Entry 4CRL (X-ray diffraction, 2.40 A resolution); this record covers chains A and B.

== Chain A ==
Molecule: Cyclin-dependent kinase 8
Organism: Homo sapiens
Notes: EC 2.7.11.22; fragment: kinase domain, residues 1-403
Reference sequence: P49336 (CDK8_HUMAN); residue numbers follow UniProt; this construct covers 1-403
Amino-acid sequence (406 residues; each row starts with the number of its first residue; numbers below 1 keep their minus sign (Asp-2 is residue -2)):
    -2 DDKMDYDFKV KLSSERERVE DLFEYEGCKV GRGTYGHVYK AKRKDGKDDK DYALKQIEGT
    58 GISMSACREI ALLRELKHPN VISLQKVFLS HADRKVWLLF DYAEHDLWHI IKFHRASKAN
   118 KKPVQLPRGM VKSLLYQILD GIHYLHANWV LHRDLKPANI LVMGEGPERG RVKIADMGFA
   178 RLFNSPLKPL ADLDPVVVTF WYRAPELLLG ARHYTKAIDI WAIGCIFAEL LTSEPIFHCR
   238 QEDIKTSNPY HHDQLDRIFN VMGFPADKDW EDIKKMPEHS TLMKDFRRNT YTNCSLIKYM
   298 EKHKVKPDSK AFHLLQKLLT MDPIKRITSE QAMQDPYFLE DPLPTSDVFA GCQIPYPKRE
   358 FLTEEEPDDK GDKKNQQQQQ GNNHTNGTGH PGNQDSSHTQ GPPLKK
Not modelled in the structure: 115-120, 185-194, 239-245, 360-403
Differences from the reference sequence: expression tag (-2 to -1)
Ligand contacts: cortistatin a (C1I): Val27, Gly28, Tyr32, Val35, Ala50, Ile79, Asp98, Tyr99, Ala100, Asp103, Trp105, His106, Ala155, Leu158, Arg356
Reported in the primary citation:
  - mutagenesis - W105M: increased growth in response to CA
  - mutagenesis - W105M: unchanged catalytic activity

== Chain B ==
Molecule: Cyclin-C
Organism: Homo sapiens
Reference sequence: P24863 (CCNC_HUMAN); residues 1-283 here = UniProt positions 1-283
Amino-acid sequence (285 residues; each row starts with the number of its first residue; numbers below 1 keep their minus sign (Lys-1 is residue -1)):
    -1 KAMAGNFWQS SHYLQWILDK QDLLKERQKD LKFLSEEEYW KLQIFFTNVI QALGEHLKLR
    59 QQVIATATVY FKRFYARYSL KSIDPVLMAP TCVFLASKVE EFGVVSNTRL IAAATSVLKT
   119 RFSYAFPKEF PYRMNHILEC EFYLLELMDC CLIVYHPYRP LLQYVQDMGQ EDMLLPLAWR
   179 IVNDTYRTDL CLLYPPFMIA LACLHVACVV QQKDARQWFA ELSVDMEKIL EIIRVILKLY
   239 EQWKNFDERK EMATILSKMP KPKPPPNSEG EQGPNGSQNS SYSQS
Not modelled in the structure: 265-283
Differences from the reference sequence: expression tag (-1 to 0)
Swiss-Prot annotation at these positions:
  - modified residue: Ser275 (Phosphoserine)

== How chain A and chain B interact ==
Contacting residue pairs - 67 pairs, chain A then chain B:
  Asp-2(A) - His134(B)  salt bridge
  Asp-2(A) - Glu137(B)  hydrogen bond (backbone-side chain)
  Lys0(A) - Tyr130(B)
  Lys0(A) - Pro260(B)
  Met1(A) - Ser80(B)
  Met1(A) - Tyr141(B)
  Met1(A) - Pro260(B)
  Met1(A) - Lys261(B)
  Asp2(A) - Lys79(B)
  Asp2(A) - Ser80(B)  hydrogen bond (backbone-backbone)
  Asp2(A) - Pro260(B)
  Asp2(A) - Lys261(B)  hydrogen bond (side chain-backbone)
  Tyr3(A) - Lys261(B)  hydrogen bond (backbone-backbone)
  Tyr3(A) - Pro262(B)
  Tyr3(A) - Pro263(B)  hydrophobic
  Tyr3(A) - Pro264(B)
  Asp4(A) - Lys261(B)  salt bridge
  Phe5(A) - Phe72(B)  hydrophobic
  Phe5(A) - Tyr76(B)  hydrophobic
  Phe5(A) - Ser80(B)
  Phe5(A) - Ile81(B)  hydrophobic
  Phe5(A) - Tyr141(B)  hydrophobic
  Lys6(A) - Tyr141(B)
  Leu9(A) - Tyr76(B)
  Leu9(A) - Tyr141(B)  hydrophobic
  Arg13(A) - Glu144(B)  salt bridge
  Ile59(A) - Lys96(B)  hydrogen bond (backbone-side chain)
  Ile59(A) - Glu139(B)
  Ile59(A) - Phe140(B)  hydrophobic
  Ile59(A) - Leu143(B)  hydrophobic
  Met61(A) - Lys96(B)
  Met61(A) - Glu99(B)
  Met61(A) - Val102(B)  hydrophobic
  Cys64(A) - Lys96(B)
  Cys64(A) - Val97(B)  hydrophobic
  Cys64(A) - Leu150(B)
  Arg65(A) - Lys96(B)
  Arg65(A) - Val97(B)  hydrogen bond (side chain-backbone)
  Arg65(A) - Glu99(B)  salt bridge
  Ile67(A) - Cys148(B)  hydrophobic
  Ala68(A) - Leu150(B)  hydrophobic
  Ala68(A) - Ile151(B)
  Leu69(A) - Ala0(B)  hydrophobic
  Arg71(A) - Ser9(B)
  Arg71(A) - Gln13(B)  hydrogen bond
  Arg71(A) - Asp147(B)  salt bridge
  Arg71(A) - Cys148(B)
  Arg71(A) - Cys149(B)  hydrogen bond
  Glu72(A) - Ser8(B)
  Glu72(A) - Ser9(B)  hydrogen bond
  Glu72(A) - Ile151(B)
  Leu73(A) - Met1(B)  hydrophobic
  Val84(A) - Cys148(B)  hydrophobic
  Leu86(A) - Phe140(B)
  Leu86(A) - Glu144(B)
  Ser87(A) - Phe140(B)
  His88(A) - Phe140(B)
  Arg91(A) - Leu136(B)  hydrogen bond (side chain-backbone)
  Arg91(A) - Phe140(B)
  Asn145(A) - Ala0(B)
  Asn145(A) - Met1(B)  hydrogen bond (backbone-backbone)
  Asn145(A) - Asn4(B)
  Trp146(A) - Lys-1(B)
  Val147(A) - Met1(B)  hydrophobic
  Arg178(A) - Glu99(B)
  Leu179(A) - Glu99(B)
  Phe180(A) - Glu99(B)  hydrogen bond (backbone-side chain)
Also at the interface, not in a pair above, chain A (34 interface residues in all): Asp-1, Gly58, Asn181
Also at the interface, not in a pair above, chain B (41 interface residues in all): Ala2, Asp82, Leu85, Leu93, Gly101, Lys259

== Summary ==
34 residues of chain A face 41 of chain B across their interface; the contacts include 12 hydrogen bonds and 5
salt bridges. Polar contacts include Asp-2(A)-His134(B), Asp4(A)-Lys261(B) and Arg13(A)-Glu144(B). The paper
reports that W105M of chain A increases growth in response to CA; W105M of chain A leaves catalytic activity
unchanged.
Chain A is Cyclin-dependent kinase 8 and chain B is Cyclin-C, both from Homo sapiens; the structure, Crystal
structure of human CDK8-Cyclin C in complex with cortistatin A, was determined by X-ray diffraction.
